PDB entry 4RKC | X-ray diffraction, 2.19 A resolution | chains A and B

== Chain A (and B) ==
Molecule: Aromatic amino acid aminotransferase
Organism: Psychrobacter sp. B6
Notes: EC 2.6.1.57; chain B of this document is another copy of the same molecule, construct and numbering; everything in this record applies to it too
UniProt: C7E5X4 (C7E5X4_9GAMM); residue numbers follow UniProt; this construct covers 1-398
Chain sequence (398 residues; numbered 1 to 398; the number before each row is that of its first residue):
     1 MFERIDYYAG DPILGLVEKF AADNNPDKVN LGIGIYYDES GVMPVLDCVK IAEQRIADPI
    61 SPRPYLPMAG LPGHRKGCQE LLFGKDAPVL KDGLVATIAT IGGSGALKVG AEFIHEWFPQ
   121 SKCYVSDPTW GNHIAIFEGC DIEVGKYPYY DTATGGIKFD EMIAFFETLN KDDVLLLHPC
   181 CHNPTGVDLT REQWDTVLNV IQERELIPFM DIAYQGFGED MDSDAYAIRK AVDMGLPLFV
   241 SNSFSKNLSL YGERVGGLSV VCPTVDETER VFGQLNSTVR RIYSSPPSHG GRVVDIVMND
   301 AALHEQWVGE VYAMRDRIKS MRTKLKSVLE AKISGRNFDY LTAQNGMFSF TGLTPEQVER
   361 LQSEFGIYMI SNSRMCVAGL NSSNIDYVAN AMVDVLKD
Residues lining bound ligands: 4'-deoxy-4'-aminopyridoxal-5'-phosphate (PMP): Ile101, Gly102, Gly103, Ser104, Leu107, Trp130, His133, His178, Asn183, Asp211, Ala213, Tyr214, Ser243, Ser245, Lys246, Arg254

== How chain A and chain B interact ==
Contacting residue pairs (157; chain A residue first):
  Met1(A) - Phe118(B)  hydrophobic
  Met1(A) - Asp172(B)
  Met1(A) - Ile207(B)  hydrophobic
  Met1(A) - Pro237(B)  hydrophobic
  Met1(A) - Pro263(B)  hydrophobic
  Met1(A) - Glu267(B)  hydrogen bond (backbone-side chain)
  Phe2(A) - Phe118(B)  hydrophobic
  Phe2(A) - Phe239(B)  hydrophobic
  Phe2(A) - Val260(B)  hydrophobic
  Phe2(A) - Val261(B)
  Phe2(A) - Cys262(B)  hydrophobic
  Phe2(A) - Glu267(B)  hydrogen bond (backbone-side chain)
  Phe2(A) - Arg270(B)
  Phe2(A) - Val271(B)  hydrophobic
  Glu3(A) - Glu267(B)
  Glu3(A) - Arg270(B)  hydrogen bond (backbone-side chain)
  Arg4(A) - Trp117(B)
  Ile5(A) - Phe113(B)  hydrophobic
  Ile5(A) - Trp117(B)  hydrophobic
  Ile5(A) - Arg270(B)  hydrogen bond (backbone-side chain)
  Ile5(A) - Gln274(B)
  Asp6(A) - Trp117(B)
  Asp6(A) - Arg270(B)
  Asp6(A) - Gln274(B)  hydrogen bond (backbone-side chain)
  Tyr7(A) - Asp266(B)  hydrogen bond
  Tyr7(A) - Glu269(B)
  Tyr7(A) - Arg270(B)
  Tyr7(A) - Gln274(B)  hydrogen bond (backbone-side chain)
  Tyr8(A) - Gly273(B)
  Tyr8(A) - Gln274(B)
  Tyr8(A) - Ser277(B)
  Asp11(A) - Arg280(B)  salt bridge
  Leu14(A) - Met68(B)  hydrophobic
  Ile35(A) - Tyr65(B)  hydrophobic
  Met43(A) - Pro62(B)
  Met43(A) - Arg63(B)  hydrogen bond (side chain-backbone)
  Met43(A) - Pro64(B)
  Val45(A) - Ile60(B)  hydrophobic
  Val45(A) - Ser61(B)
  Val45(A) - Pro62(B)
  Lys50(A) - Ile60(B)
  Glu53(A) - Ile60(B)
  Glu53(A) - Arg63(B)  salt bridge
  Gln54(A) - Ile60(B)
  Ile60(A) - Val45(B)  hydrophobic
  Ile60(A) - Glu53(B)
  Ser61(A) - Val45(B)
  Pro62(A) - Met43(B)
  Pro62(A) - Val45(B)
  Arg63(A) - Met43(B)
  Arg63(A) - Glu53(B)  salt bridge
  Arg63(A) - Ser249(B)
  Arg63(A) - Leu250(B)
  Arg63(A) - Tyr251(B)  hydrogen bond (backbone-backbone)
  Arg63(A) - Gly252(B)  hydrogen bond (backbone-backbone)
  Arg63(A) - Glu253(B)  salt bridge
  Pro64(A) - Met43(B)
  Pro64(A) - Tyr251(B)
  Pro64(A) - Gly252(B)
  Tyr65(A) - Ile35(B)  hydrophobic
  Tyr65(A) - Ser245(B)
  Tyr65(A) - Lys246(B)  hydrogen bond
  Tyr65(A) - Tyr251(B)
  Tyr65(A) - Gly252(B)
  Tyr65(A) - Arg254(B)
  Ile101(A) - Tyr283(B)  hydrophobic
  Ser104(A) - Ile282(B)
  Ser104(A) - Tyr283(B)
  Ser104(A) - Ser284(B)
  Gly105(A) - Ile282(B)
  Lys108(A) - Arg281(B)
  Lys108(A) - Ile282(B)
  Phe113(A) - Ile5(B)  hydrophobic
  Trp117(A) - Arg4(B)
  Trp117(A) - Ile5(B)  hydrophobic
  Trp117(A) - Asp6(B)
  Phe118(A) - Met1(B)
  Phe118(A) - Phe2(B)  hydrophobic
  Trp130(A) - Arg280(B)
  Asn132(A) - Arg280(B)  hydrogen bond (side chain-backbone)
  Ala135(A) - Arg281(B)
  Ile136(A) - Arg281(B)
  Gly139(A) - Arg281(B)
  Asp172(A) - Met1(B)
  Ile207(A) - Met1(B)  hydrophobic
  Pro237(A) - Met1(B)  hydrophobic
  Phe239(A) - Phe2(B)  hydrophobic
  Ser245(A) - Tyr65(B)
  Lys246(A) - Tyr65(B)  hydrogen bond
  Ser249(A) - Arg63(B)
  Leu250(A) - Arg63(B)
  Tyr251(A) - Arg63(B)  hydrogen bond (backbone-backbone)
  Tyr251(A) - Pro64(B)
  Tyr251(A) - Tyr65(B)  hydrophobic
  Gly252(A) - Arg63(B)  hydrogen bond (backbone-backbone)
  Gly252(A) - Pro64(B)
  Gly252(A) - Tyr65(B)
  Gly252(A) - Pro286(B)
  Gly252(A) - Pro287(B)
  Gly252(A) - Ser288(B)  hydrogen bond (backbone-backbone)
  Glu253(A) - Arg63(B)  salt bridge
  Glu253(A) - Ser288(B)
  Glu253(A) - His289(B)  hydrogen bond (side chain-backbone)
  Arg254(A) - Tyr65(B)
  Arg254(A) - Tyr283(B)  hydrogen bond (side chain-backbone)
  Arg254(A) - Ser284(B)
  Arg254(A) - Ser285(B)  hydrogen bond (side chain-backbone)
  Arg254(A) - Pro286(B)
  Arg254(A) - Pro287(B)
  Val260(A) - Phe2(B)  hydrophobic
  Val261(A) - Phe2(B)
  Cys262(A) - Phe2(B)  hydrophobic
  Pro263(A) - Met1(B)  hydrophobic
  Asp266(A) - Tyr7(B)  hydrogen bond
  Glu267(A) - Met1(B)  hydrogen bond (side chain-backbone)
  Glu267(A) - Phe2(B)  hydrogen bond (side chain-backbone)
  Glu267(A) - Glu3(B)
  Glu269(A) - Tyr7(B)
  Arg270(A) - Phe2(B)
  Arg270(A) - Glu3(B)  hydrogen bond (side chain-backbone)
  Arg270(A) - Ile5(B)  hydrogen bond (side chain-backbone)
  Arg270(A) - Asp6(B)
  Arg270(A) - Tyr7(B)
  Val271(A) - Phe2(B)  hydrophobic
  Gly273(A) - Tyr8(B)
  Gln274(A) - Ile5(B)
  Gln274(A) - Asp6(B)  hydrogen bond (side chain-backbone)
  Gln274(A) - Tyr7(B)  hydrogen bond (side chain-backbone)
  Gln274(A) - Tyr8(B)
  Ser277(A) - Tyr8(B)
  Arg280(A) - Tyr8(B)
  Arg280(A) - Asp11(B)  salt bridge
  Arg280(A) - Pro12(B)
  Arg280(A) - Asn132(B)  hydrogen bond
  Arg280(A) - Ala135(B)
  Arg281(A) - Lys108(B)
  Arg281(A) - Ala135(B)
  Arg281(A) - Ile136(B)
  Ile282(A) - Ser104(B)
  Ile282(A) - Gly105(B)
  Ile282(A) - Lys108(B)
  Ile282(A) - Ile282(B)  hydrophobic
  Tyr283(A) - Ile101(B)  hydrophobic
  Tyr283(A) - Ser104(B)
  Tyr283(A) - Arg254(B)  hydrogen bond (backbone-side chain)
  Ser284(A) - Ser104(B)
  Ser284(A) - Arg254(B)
  Ser285(A) - Arg254(B)  hydrogen bond (backbone-side chain)
  Pro286(A) - Gly252(B)
  Pro286(A) - Arg254(B)
  Pro287(A) - Gly252(B)
  Pro287(A) - Arg254(B)
  Pro287(A) - Pro287(B)  hydrophobic
  Ser288(A) - Gly252(B)  hydrogen bond (backbone-backbone)
  Ser288(A) - Glu253(B)
  His289(A) - Glu253(B)  hydrogen bond (backbone-side chain)
  His289(A) - His289(B)  hydrogen bond
Also at the interface, not in a pair above, chain A (74 interface residues in all): Ala57, Leu66, Met68, Glu112, Asp141, Asn276
Also at the interface, not in a pair above, chain B (72 interface residues in all): Lys50, Ala57, Glu112, Gly131, Gly139, Asp141, Asn276

== In short ==
Chain A and chain B form an interface of 74 and 72 residues respectively, with 32 hydrogen bonds and 6 salt
bridges. Polar pairs include Asp11(A)-Arg280(B), Glu53(A)-Arg63(B) and Arg63(A)-Glu253(B). Chain A binds
4'-deoxy-4'-aminopyridoxal-5'-phosphate.
Both chains are Aromatic amino acid aminotransferase (Psychrobacter sp. B6). Entry 4RKC (Psychrophilic
aromatic amino acids aminotransferase from Psychrobacter sp. B6) was determined by X-ray diffraction together
with 4RKD from the same study.
